Entry 4APQ (X-ray diffraction, 3.00 A resolution); this record covers chains A and B of the 4 polymer chains in the assembly.

# Chain A
Protein: Antigen-presenting glycoprotein CD1D1
From: Mus musculus
Notes: fragment: extracellular domain, residues 19-297
UniProtKB: P11609 (CD1D1_MOUSE); residues 1-279 here correspond to UniProt positions 19-297 (UniProt number = residue number + 18)
Chain sequence (302 residues; each row starts with the number of its first residue):
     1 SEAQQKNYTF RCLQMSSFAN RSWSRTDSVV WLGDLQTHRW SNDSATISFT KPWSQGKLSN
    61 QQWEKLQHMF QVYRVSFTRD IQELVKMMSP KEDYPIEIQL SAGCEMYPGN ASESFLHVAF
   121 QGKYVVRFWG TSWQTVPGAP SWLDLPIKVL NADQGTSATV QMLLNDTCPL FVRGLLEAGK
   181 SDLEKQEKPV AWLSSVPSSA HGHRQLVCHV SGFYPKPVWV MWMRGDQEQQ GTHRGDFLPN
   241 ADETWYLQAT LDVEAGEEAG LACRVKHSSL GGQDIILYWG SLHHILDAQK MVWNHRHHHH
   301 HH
Unresolved in the structure: 1-5, 296-302
Differences from the reference sequence: variant His201 (Asp219 in P11609); expression tag (280-302)
Curated features (UniProtKB/Swiss-Prot):
  - binding site (a D-galactosylceramide): Asp80, Asp153 to Thr156
  - glycosylation (N-linked (GlcNAc...) asparagine): Asn7, Asn20, Asn42, Asn110, Asn165
Disulfide bonds: Cys104-Cys168, Cys208-Cys263
Covalent attachments: N-acetylglucosamine (NAG) linked to Asn20, Asn42, Asn165
Ligand contacts: cis-tetracosenoyl sulfatide (CIS; (15Z)-N-((1S,2R,3E)-2-hydroxy-1-{[(3-O-sulfo-beta-D-galactopyranosyl)oxy]methyl}heptadec-3-enyl)tetracos-15-enamide): Met69, Tyr73, Ser76, Asp153, Gly155, Thr156, Thr159

# Chain B
Protein: Beta-2-microglobulin
From: Mus musculus
UniProtKB: P01887 (B2MG_MOUSE); residues 1-99 here correspond to UniProt positions 21-119 (UniProt number = residue number + 20)
Chain sequence (99 residues; numbered 1 to 99; the number before each row is that of its first residue):
     1 IQKTPQIQVY SRHPPENGKP NILNCYVTQF HPPHIEIQML KNGKKIPKVE MSDMSFSKDW
    61 SFYILAHTEF TPTETDTYAC RVKHASMAEP KTVYWDRDM
Differences from the reference sequence: variant Ala85 (Asp105 in P01887)
Disulfide bonds: Cys25-Cys80

# Chain A / chain B interface
Residue-residue contacts (72):
  Arg11(A) - Lys58(B)
  Leu13(A) - Ser55(B)
  Leu13(A) - Phe56(B)
  Gln14(A) - Phe56(B)
  Met15(A) - Met54(B)
  Met15(A) - Phe56(B)  hydrophobic
  Met15(A) - Phe62(B)  hydrophobic
  Ser17(A) - Pro33(B)
  Val29(A) - Asp53(B)
  Val29(A) - Met54(B)
  Val29(A) - Ser55(B)
  Trp31(A) - Ser55(B)  hydrogen bond
  Trp31(A) - Tyr63(B)
  Gln36(A) - Asp53(B)  hydrogen bond
  Arg39(A) - Asp53(B)  salt bridge
  Glu97(A) - His31(B)
  Glu97(A) - Pro32(B)
  Glu97(A) - Pro33(B)
  Gln99(A) - Phe56(B)
  Gln99(A) - Trp60(B)  hydrogen bond (side chain-backbone)
  Gln99(A) - Phe62(B)
  Leu100(A) - Phe56(B)
  Ser101(A) - Trp60(B)
  His117(A) - Trp60(B)
  Ala119(A) - Trp60(B)  hydrophobic
  Gln121(A) - Gln2(B)  hydrogen bond (backbone-side chain)
  Gln121(A) - His31(B)
  Gly122(A) - His31(B)
  Gly122(A) - Trp60(B)
  Tyr124(A) - Trp60(B)
  Val190(A) - Pro14(B)
  Trp192(A) - His13(B)
  Trp192(A) - Pro14(B)  hydrophobic
  Trp192(A) - Pro15(B)
  Ser194(A) - Asp98(B)  hydrogen bond (side chain-backbone)
  Ser195(A) - Asp98(B)
  Val196(A) - Asp98(B)
  Val207(A) - Asp98(B)
  His209(A) - Met99(B)
  Ser211(A) - Arg12(B)  hydrogen bond (side chain-backbone)
  Gly212(A) - Arg12(B)
  Leu238(A) - Gln8(B)
  Leu238(A) - Tyr10(B)
  Leu238(A) - Tyr26(B)  hydrophobic
  Pro239(A) - Tyr10(B)  hydrogen bond (backbone-side chain)
  Pro239(A) - Tyr26(B)
  Pro239(A) - Leu65(B)
  Asn240(A) - Tyr10(B)
  Asn240(A) - Arg12(B)
  Asn240(A) - Asn24(B)  hydrogen bond
  Asn240(A) - Leu65(B)
  Ala241(A) - Leu65(B)
  Ala241(A) - His67(B)
  Asp242(A) - Arg12(B)  salt bridge
  Thr244(A) - Arg12(B)
  Gln248(A) - Met99(B)
  Lys290(A) - Pro15(B)
  Lys290(A) - Glu16(B)  salt bridge
  Lys290(A) - Asn17(B)  hydrogen bond (backbone-backbone)
  Met291(A) - Pro15(B)
  Met291(A) - Arg97(B)
  Met291(A) - Asp98(B)
  Val292(A) - Asn17(B)  hydrogen bond (backbone-side chain)
  Val292(A) - Glu74(B)
  Val292(A) - Arg97(B)  hydrogen bond (backbone-side chain)
  Trp293(A) - Glu74(B)
  Trp293(A) - Asp96(B)
  Trp293(A) - Arg97(B)
  Trp293(A) - Asp98(B)  hydrogen bond
  Asn294(A) - Glu74(B)  hydrogen bond (backbone-backbone)
  Asn294(A) - Thr75(B)
  His295(A) - Asp98(B)  salt bridge
Also at the interface, not in a pair above, chain A (42 interface residues in all): Val118, Tyr246
Also at the interface, not in a pair above, chain B (33 interface residues in all): Ser11, Thr73, Trp95

# In short
42 residues of chain A and 33 residues of chain B are in contact, with 13 hydrogen bonds and 4 salt bridges.
Polar contacts include Arg39(A)-Asp53(B), Asp242(A)-Arg12(B) and Lys290(A)-Glu16(B). Bound to chain A:
cis-tetracosenoyl sulfatide. Covalently linked N-acetylglucosamine: at Asn20(A), Asn42(A) and Asn165(A).
Here chain A is Antigen-presenting glycoprotein CD1D1 and chain B is Beta-2-microglobulin, both from Mus
musculus. Entry 4APQ (Crystal structure of autoreactive-Valpha14-Vbeta6 NKT TCR in complex with
CD1d-sulfatide) was determined by X-ray diffraction.
